PDB entry 2DGM | X-ray diffraction, 1.95 A resolution | chains D and E of the 6 polymer chains in the assembly

# Chain D (and E)
Name: Glutamate decarboxylase beta
From: Escherichia coli
Notes: EC 4.1.1.15; chain E of this document is another copy of the same molecule, construct and numbering; everything in this record applies to it too
Reference sequence: P69910 (DCEB_ECOLI); numbering as in UniProt (aligned over 1-466)
Chain sequence (466 residues; row label = number of the first residue in the row):
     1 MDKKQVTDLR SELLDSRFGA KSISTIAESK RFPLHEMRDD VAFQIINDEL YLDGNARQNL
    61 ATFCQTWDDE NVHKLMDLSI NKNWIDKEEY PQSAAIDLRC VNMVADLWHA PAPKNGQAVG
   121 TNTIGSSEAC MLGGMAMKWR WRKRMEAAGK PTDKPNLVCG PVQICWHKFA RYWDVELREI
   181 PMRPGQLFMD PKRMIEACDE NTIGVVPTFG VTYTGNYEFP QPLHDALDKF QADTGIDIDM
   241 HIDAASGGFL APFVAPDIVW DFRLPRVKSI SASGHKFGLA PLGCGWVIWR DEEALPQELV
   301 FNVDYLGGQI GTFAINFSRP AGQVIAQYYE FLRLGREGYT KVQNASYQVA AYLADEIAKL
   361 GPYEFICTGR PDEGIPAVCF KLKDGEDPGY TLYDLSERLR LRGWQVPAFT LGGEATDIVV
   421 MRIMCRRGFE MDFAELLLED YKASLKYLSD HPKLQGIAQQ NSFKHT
Unresolved in the structure: 1-2, 457-466 (chain E: 1-2, 453-466)
Covalent attachments: pyridoxal phosphate (PLP) linked to Lys276
Small-molecule neighbours: pyridoxal phosphate (PLP): Gly125, Ser126, Ser127, Gln163, Cys165, Thr208, Gly210, Thr212, Asp243, Ala245, Ser246, Ser273, His275
Curated features (UniProtKB/Swiss-Prot):
  - binding site (substrate): Thr62, Asn83
  - binding site (pyridoxal 5'-phosphate): Ser126, Ser127, Thr212, His275
  - modified residue: Lys276 (N6-(pyridoxal phosphate)lysine), Lys446 (N6-acetyllysine), Lys453 (N6-acetyllysine), Lys464 (N6-acetyllysine)
From the paper describing this entry:
  - binding site for iodide ion: Ser16, Arg17, Phe18, Trp67, Asp68, His73, Asn81, Val342, Arg427
  - allosteric site: Ser16 to Gly19

# How chain D and chain E interact
Contacting residue pairs (91; chain D residue first):
  Arg10(D) with Glu337(E), salt bridge
  Ser11(D) with Lys341(E), hydrogen bond
  Leu14(D) with Arg333(E), hydrogen bond (backbone-side chain)
  Asp15(D) with Arg333(E); Lys341(E), salt bridge
  Ser16(D) with Arg333(E); Leu334(E); Val342(E)
  Arg17(D) with Trp67(E)
  Phe18(D) with Trp67(E), hydrophobic; Ala345(E); Arg427(E); Gly428(E); Glu430(E)
  Gly19(D) with Lys341(E)
  Ile23(D) with Glu430(E)
  Ser24(D) with Gln348(E); Met431(E)
  Thr25(D) with Asp432(E)
  Ile26(D) with Tyr352(E); Asp432(E); Glu435(E)
  Ala27(D) with Asp432(E), hydrogen bond (backbone-side chain)
  Gln44(D) with Trp67(E); Glu430(E)
  Ile45(D) with Asp432(E)
  Asp48(D) with Arg57(E), salt bridge; Glu430(E); Phe433(E)
  Glu49(D) with Asp432(E); Leu436(E)
  Tyr51(D) with Asn55(E); Arg57(E); Gln58(E)
  Leu52(D) with Gln58(E); Arg402(E), hydrogen bond (backbone-side chain); Trp404(E), hydrophobic; Phe433(E), hydrophobic; Leu436(E), hydrophobic; Asp440(E)
  Asn55(D) with Tyr51(E)
  Arg57(D) with Phe18(E); Gln44(E); Asp48(E), salt bridge; Tyr51(E)
  Gln58(D) with Tyr51(E); Leu52(E)
  Trp67(D) with Arg17(E); Phe18(E), hydrophobic; Gln44(E)
  Arg333(D) with Leu14(E), hydrogen bond (side chain-backbone); Asp15(E); Ser16(E)
  Leu334(D) with Ser16(E)
  Glu337(D) with Arg10(E), salt bridge
  Lys341(D) with Ser11(E), hydrogen bond; Asp15(E), salt bridge; Gly19(E)
  Val342(D) with Ser16(E)
  Ala345(D) with Phe18(E)
  Gln348(D) with Ser24(E), hydrogen bond (side chain-backbone)
  Tyr352(D) with Ile26(E)
  Glu397(D) with Arg398(E), salt bridge; Leu401(E); Tyr447(E)
  Arg398(D) with Glu397(E), salt bridge
  Arg400(D) with Leu401(E), hydrogen bond (side chain-backbone)
  Leu401(D) with Glu397(E); Arg400(E), hydrogen bond (backbone-side chain); Leu401(E), hydrophobic
  Arg402(D) with Leu52(E), hydrogen bond (side chain-backbone); Arg400(E)
  Arg427(D) with Phe18(E)
  Gly428(D) with Phe18(E)
  Glu430(D) with Phe18(E); Ile23(E); Gln44(E); Ile45(E); Asp48(E)
  Met431(D) with Ser24(E); Ile26(E), hydrophobic
  Asp432(D) with Ile26(E); Ala27(E), hydrogen bond (side chain-backbone); Ile45(E); Glu49(E)
  Phe433(D) with Asp48(E); Leu52(E), hydrophobic
  Glu435(D) with Ile26(E)
  Leu436(D) with Glu49(E)
  Asp440(D) with Leu52(E)
  Tyr447(D) with Glu397(E)
Other interface residues (no listed pair), chain D (47 interface residues in all): Trp404
Other interface residues (no listed pair), chain E (47 interface residues in all): Thr25

# Summary
Chain D and chain E each contribute 47 residues to their interface; the contacts include 11 hydrogen bonds and
8 salt bridges. Among the polar pairs are Arg10(D)-Glu337(E), Asp15(D)-Lys341(E) and Asp48(D)-Arg57(E). From
the paper: a binding site for iodide ion at Ser16(D), Arg17(D) and Phe18(D) among others; an allosteric site
at Ser16(D).
Chain D and chain E are both Glutamate decarboxylase beta (Escherichia coli); the structure, Crystal structure
of Escherichia coli GadB in complex with iodide, was determined by X-ray diffraction together with 2DGK and
2DGL from the same study.
